2FKL - chain A; structure by X-ray diffraction, 2.50 A resolution.

== Chain A ==
Molecule: Amyloid beta A4 protein precursor
Source organism: Homo sapiens
Notes: fragment: Residues 124 to 189
UniProtKB: P05067 (A4_HUMAN); residues 124-189 here = UniProt positions 124-189
Amino-acid sequence (66 residues; each row starts with the number of its first residue):
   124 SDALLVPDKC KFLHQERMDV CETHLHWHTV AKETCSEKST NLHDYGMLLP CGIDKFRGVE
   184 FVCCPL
Disordered / not traced: 124-125
Disulfide bonds: C133-C187, C144-C174, C158-C186

== In short ==
Chain A is Amyloid beta A4 protein precursor (Homo sapiens); the structure, Structure of the Alzheimer's
Amyloid Precursor Protein (APP) Copper Binding Domain (Residues 126- 189 of APP), was determined by X-ray
diffraction together with 2FJZ, 2FK1, 2FK2 and 2FK3 from the same study.
